PDB entry 3SJL | X-ray diffraction, 1.63 A resolution | chains B and E of the 6 polymer chains in the assembly

[Chain B]
Protein: Methylamine utilization protein mauG
From: Paracoccus denitrificans
Notes: EC 1.-.-.-
Reference sequence: Q51658 (MAUG_PARDP); residues 1-367 here correspond to UniProt positions 21-387 (UniProt number = residue number + 20)
Chain sequence (373 residues; row label = number of the first residue in the row):
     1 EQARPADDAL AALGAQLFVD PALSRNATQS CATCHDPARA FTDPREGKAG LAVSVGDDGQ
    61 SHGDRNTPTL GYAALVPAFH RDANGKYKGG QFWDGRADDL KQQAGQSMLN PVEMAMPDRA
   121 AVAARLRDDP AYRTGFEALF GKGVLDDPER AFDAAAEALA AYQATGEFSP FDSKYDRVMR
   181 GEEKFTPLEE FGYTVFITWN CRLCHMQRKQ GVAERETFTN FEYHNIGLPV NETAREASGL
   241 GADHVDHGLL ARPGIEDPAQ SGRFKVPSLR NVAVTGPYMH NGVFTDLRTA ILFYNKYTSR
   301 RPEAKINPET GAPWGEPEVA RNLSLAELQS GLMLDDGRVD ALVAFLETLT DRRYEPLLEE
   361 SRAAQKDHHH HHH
Unresolved in the structure: 1-5, 50-61, 361-373
Construct notes: engineered mutation S107 (Pro127 in Q51658); expression tag (368-373)
Swiss-Prot annotation at these positions:
  - binding site (heme c): C31, C34, H35, C201, C204, H205, H280
Ion coordination: heme c Fe site 1: H35, E113; Ca2+: N66, T275, P277; heme c Fe site 2: H205, Y294; Na+ site 1: N231, T233; Na+ site 2: L250, R252, I255
Ligand contacts:
  - heme c (HEC), molecule 1: F18, Q29, S30, C31, C34, H35, R65, N66, T67, P68, T69, L70, Q91, F92, W93, R96, L100, Q103, S107, M108, V112, E113, M114, L159, Q163, K265
  - heme c (HEC), molecule 2: W93, N200, C201, C204, H205, H224, I226, L228, F264, K265, V266, P267, L269, V272, Y278, M279, H280, L287, A290, I291, Y294, S324, E327, L328, L334, L342, L346
From the paper describing this entry:
  - mutagenesis - P107S: abolished catalytic activity
  - conformationally variable residues (order/disorder transition): A49 to H62

[Chain E]
Protein: Methylamine dehydrogenase light chain
From: Paracoccus denitrificans
Notes: EC 1.4.99.3; engineered mutation(s): Trp57 is hydroxylated at C7
Reference sequence: P22619 (DHML_PARDE); residues 1-131 here correspond to UniProt positions 58-188 (UniProt number = residue number + 57)
Chain sequence (137 residues; numbered 1 to 137; the number before each row is that of its first residue):
     1 ADAPAGTDPR AKWVPQDNDI QACDYWRHCS IDGNICDCSG GSLTNCPPGT KLATASWVAS
    61 CYNPTDGQSY LIAYRDCCGY NVSGRCPCLN TEGELPVYRP EFANDIIWCF GAEDDAMTYH
   121 CTISPIVGKA SHHHHHH
Unresolved in the structure: 1-6, 132-137
Construct notes: expression tag (132-137)
Modified / non-standard residues: W57 (7-hydroxy-l-tryptophan; 0AF)
Swiss-Prot annotation at these positions:
  - modified residue: W57 (Tryptophylquinone)
  - cross-link: W57 to W108 (Tryptophan tryptophylquinone (Trp-Trp))
Disulfides: C23-C88, C29-C61, C36-C121, C38-C86, C46-C77, C78-C109

[How chain B and chain E interact]
Residue-residue contacts - 32 pairs, chain B then chain E:
  V178(B) with S131(E)
  M179(B) with S131(E)
  E190(B) with S131(E)
  F191(B) with E101(E)
  Y193(B) with L71(E); K129(E)
  T194(B) with V58(E); E101(E); F102(E)
  I197(B) with L71(E), hydrophobic
  T198(B) with S56(E), hydrogen bond (backbone-side chain); V58(E); E101(E)
  W199(B) with E101(E), hydrogen bond
  R202(B) with T54(E), hydrogen bond (side chain-backbone); A55(E); S56(E); R75(E)
  M206(B) with V127(E)
  Q210(B) with T44(E), hydrogen bond; I126(E)
  G211(B) with I126(E), hydrogen bond (backbone-backbone); V127(E)
  V212(B) with Y70(E), hydrophobic; I126(E), hydrophobic; G128(E); K129(E)
  A326(B) with T54(E)
  S330(B) with F110(E); G111(E)
  R338(B) with P100(E); E101(E), salt bridge
Other interface residues (no listed pair), chain B (22 interface residues in all): F185, V195, L203, Q329, L332
Other interface residues (no listed pair), chain E (22 interface residues in all): W57, A73, W108, P125

[In short]
Chain B and chain E each contribute 22 residues to their interface, with 5 hydrogen bonds and 1 salt bridge.
Polar contacts include R338(B)-E101(E), T198(B)-S56(E) and W199(B)-E101(E). Chain B binds heme c. UniProt
lists 7 heme c-binding residues on chain B. The paper reports that P107S of chain B abolishes catalytic
activity; conformational variability at A49(B).
Chain B is Methylamine utilization protein mauG and chain E is Methylamine dehydrogenase light chain, both
from Paracoccus denitrificans; the structure, Crystal Structure of the P107S-MauG/pre-Methylamine
Dehydrogenase Complex, was determined by X-ray diffraction (same publication as 3SLE).
